Entry 5F9H (X-ray diffraction, 3.10 A resolution); this record covers chains C and G of the 12 polymer chains in the assembly.

Chain C (and G):
Name: Probable ATP-dependent RNA helicase DDX58
From: Homo sapiens
Notes: EC 3.6.4.13; chain G of this document is another copy of the same molecule, construct and numbering; everything in this record applies to it too
UniProtKB: O95786 (DDX58_HUMAN); numbering as in UniProt (aligned over 232-925)
Sequence (695 residues; numbered 231 to 925; the number before each row is that of its first residue):
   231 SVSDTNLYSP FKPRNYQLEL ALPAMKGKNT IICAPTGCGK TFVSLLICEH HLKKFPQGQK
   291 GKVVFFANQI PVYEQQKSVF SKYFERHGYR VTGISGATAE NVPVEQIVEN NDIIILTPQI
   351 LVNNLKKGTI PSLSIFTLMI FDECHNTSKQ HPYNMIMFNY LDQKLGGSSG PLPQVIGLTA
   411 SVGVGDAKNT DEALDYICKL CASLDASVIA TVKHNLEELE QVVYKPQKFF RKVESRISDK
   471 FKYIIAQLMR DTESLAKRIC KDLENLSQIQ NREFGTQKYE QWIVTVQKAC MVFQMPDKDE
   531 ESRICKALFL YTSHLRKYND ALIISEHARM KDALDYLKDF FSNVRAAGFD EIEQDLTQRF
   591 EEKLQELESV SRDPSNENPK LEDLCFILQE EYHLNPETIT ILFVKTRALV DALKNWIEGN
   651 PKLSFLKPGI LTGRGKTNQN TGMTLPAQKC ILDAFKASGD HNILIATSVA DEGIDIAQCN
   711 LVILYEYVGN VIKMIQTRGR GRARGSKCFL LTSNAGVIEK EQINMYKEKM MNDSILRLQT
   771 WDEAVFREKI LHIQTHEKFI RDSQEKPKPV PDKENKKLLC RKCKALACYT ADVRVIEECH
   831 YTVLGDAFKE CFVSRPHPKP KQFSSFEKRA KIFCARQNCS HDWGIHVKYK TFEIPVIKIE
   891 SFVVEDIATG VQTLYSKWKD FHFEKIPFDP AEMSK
Unresolved in the structure: 231-240, 493-501, 667-686, 794-799, 923-925 (chain G: 231-239, 492-501, 665-680, 794-797, 923-925)
Sequence notes: expression tag (231)
Ion coordination: Zn2+: C810, C813, C864, C869
Small-molecule neighbours: GTP (guanosine-5'-triphosphate): K666, H830, H847, F853, K858, K861, D872, G874, I875, V886, I887, K888
Swiss-Prot annotation at these positions:
  - motif: D372 to H375 (DECH box)
  - binding site (ATP): A264 to T271
  - binding site (Zn(2+)): C810, C813, C864, C869
  - modified residue: N495 (Microbial infection: Deamidated asparagine), N549 (Microbial infection: Deamidated asparagine), T770 (Phosphothreonine), S854 (Phosphoserine), S855 (Phosphoserine), K858 (N6-acetyllysine), K909 (N6-acetyllysine)
  - cross-link: K812 (Glycyl lysine isopeptide (Lys-Gly) (interchain with G-Cter in ubiquitin))
What the authors report for this chain:
  - binding site for GTP: H830, H847, K858, K861, V886, K888
  - mutagenesis - H830A: increased binding to Cap-1 HP RNA
  - mutagenesis - H830A: increased binding to 2'-O-methylated 5'ppp HP RNA
  - mutagenesis - H830A: increased signaling in response to Cap-1 dsRNA
  - mutagenesis - H830A: increased signaling in response to 5'ppp 2'O-Me HP RNA
  - mutagenesis - H830A: increased signaling in response to in the absence of RNA stimulation
  - mutagenesis - H830A: unchanged expression
  - specificity-determining residues: H830
  - mutagenesis - H830A: unchanged signaling in response to 5'ppp
  - mutagenesis - H830A: increased signaling in response to Cap-0 dsRNA

Interface between chain C and chain G:
Pairs across the interface (22; chain C residue first):
  R575(C) with Q867(G)
  A576(C) with Q867(G), hydrogen bond (backbone-backbone)
  A577(C) with N868(G)
  F579(C) with F579(G)
  K839(C) with P846(G)
  V843(C) with S844(G); R845(G)
  S844(C) with V843(G); S844(G), hydrogen bond (backbone-backbone)
  R845(C) with K839(G); F842(G), hydrogen bond (side chain-backbone); V843(G); A865(G)
  P846(C) with K839(G); F842(G), hydrophobic
  R859(C) with E883(G), salt bridge
  A865(C) with R845(G)
  Q867(C) with R575(G); A576(G), hydrogen bond (backbone-backbone)
  N868(C) with N868(G)
  E883(C) with R859(G); E883(G)
Interface residues without a listed pair, chain C (17 interface residues in all): G578, F842, R866
Interface residues without a listed pair, chain G (16 interface residues in all): A577, G578

Summary:
17 residues of chain C face 16 of chain G across their interface, with 4 hydrogen bonds and 1 salt bridge.
Among the polar pairs are R859(C)-E883(G), R845(C)-F842(G) and A576(C)-Q867(G). The paper reports a binding
site for GTP at H830(C), H847(C) and K858(C) among others; H830A of chain C increases binding to Cap-1 HP RNA.
Chain C and chain G are both Probable ATP-dependent RNA helicase DDX58 (Homo sapiens); the structure, Crystal
structure of RIG-I helicase-RD in complex with 24-mer 5' triphosphate hairpin RNA, was determined by X-ray
diffraction (same publication as 5F98 and 5F9F).
